PDB entry 4B8R | X-ray diffraction, 2.05 A resolution | chain A

# Chain A
Name: ADP-dependent glucokinase
Organism: Thermococcus litoralis
Notes: EC 2.7.1.147
UniProt: Q7M537 (GLKA_THELI); residues 1-467 here = UniProt positions 1-467
Chain sequence (467 residues; each row starts with the number of its first residue):
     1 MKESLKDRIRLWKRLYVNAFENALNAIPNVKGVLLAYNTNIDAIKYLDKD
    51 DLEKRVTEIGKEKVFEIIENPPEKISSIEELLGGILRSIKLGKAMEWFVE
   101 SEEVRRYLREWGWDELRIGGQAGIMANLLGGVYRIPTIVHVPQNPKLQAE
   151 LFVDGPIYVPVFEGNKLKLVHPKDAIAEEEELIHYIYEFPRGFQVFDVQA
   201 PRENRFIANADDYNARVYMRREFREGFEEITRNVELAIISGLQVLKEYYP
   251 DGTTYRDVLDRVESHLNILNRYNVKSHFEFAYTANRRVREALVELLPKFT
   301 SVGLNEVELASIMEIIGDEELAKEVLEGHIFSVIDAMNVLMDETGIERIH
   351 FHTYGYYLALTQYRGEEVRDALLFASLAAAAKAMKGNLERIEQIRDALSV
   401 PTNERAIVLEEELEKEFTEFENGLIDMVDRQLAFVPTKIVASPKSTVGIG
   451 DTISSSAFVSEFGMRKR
UniProt features mapped onto this chain:
  - active site: Asp451 (Proton acceptor)
  - binding site (D-glucose): Asp42, Glu96, Gly120, Gln121, His184, Asp211, Asp451
  - binding site (Mg(2+)): Glu279, Glu308, Asp451
  - binding site (ADP): Asn305, His352, Thr353, Val440, Gly450
  - mutagenesis: Asp451 (D451A/N/S: Complete loss of activity)
From the paper describing this entry:
  - contacts within the chain: Lys74-Glu100 (hydrogen bond)

# Summary
From UniProt: active-site residue Asp451, 7 D-glucose-binding residues, 3 Mg2+-binding residues and 5
ADP-binding residues. From the paper: contacts within the chain involving Glu100 and Lys74.
Chain A is ADP-dependent glucokinase (Thermococcus litoralis); the structure, Crystal Structure of
Thermococcus litoralis ADP-dependent Glucokinase (GK), was determined by X-ray diffraction (same publication
as 4B8S).
